6EYD - chains C and F of the 6 polymer chains in the assembly; structure by electron microscopy, 4.22 A resolution (low resolution: residue-level contacts below are approximate; hydrogen-bond / salt-bridge calls are withheld).

[Chain C]
Protein: DNA-directed RNA polymerase subunit beta
From: Mycobacterium smegmatis (strain ATCC 700084 / mc(2)155)
Notes: EC 2.7.7.6
UniProt: P60281 (RPOB_MYCS2); residues 2-1169 here = UniProt positions 2-1169
Sequence (1178 residues; numbered 1 to 1178; the number before each row is that of its first residue):
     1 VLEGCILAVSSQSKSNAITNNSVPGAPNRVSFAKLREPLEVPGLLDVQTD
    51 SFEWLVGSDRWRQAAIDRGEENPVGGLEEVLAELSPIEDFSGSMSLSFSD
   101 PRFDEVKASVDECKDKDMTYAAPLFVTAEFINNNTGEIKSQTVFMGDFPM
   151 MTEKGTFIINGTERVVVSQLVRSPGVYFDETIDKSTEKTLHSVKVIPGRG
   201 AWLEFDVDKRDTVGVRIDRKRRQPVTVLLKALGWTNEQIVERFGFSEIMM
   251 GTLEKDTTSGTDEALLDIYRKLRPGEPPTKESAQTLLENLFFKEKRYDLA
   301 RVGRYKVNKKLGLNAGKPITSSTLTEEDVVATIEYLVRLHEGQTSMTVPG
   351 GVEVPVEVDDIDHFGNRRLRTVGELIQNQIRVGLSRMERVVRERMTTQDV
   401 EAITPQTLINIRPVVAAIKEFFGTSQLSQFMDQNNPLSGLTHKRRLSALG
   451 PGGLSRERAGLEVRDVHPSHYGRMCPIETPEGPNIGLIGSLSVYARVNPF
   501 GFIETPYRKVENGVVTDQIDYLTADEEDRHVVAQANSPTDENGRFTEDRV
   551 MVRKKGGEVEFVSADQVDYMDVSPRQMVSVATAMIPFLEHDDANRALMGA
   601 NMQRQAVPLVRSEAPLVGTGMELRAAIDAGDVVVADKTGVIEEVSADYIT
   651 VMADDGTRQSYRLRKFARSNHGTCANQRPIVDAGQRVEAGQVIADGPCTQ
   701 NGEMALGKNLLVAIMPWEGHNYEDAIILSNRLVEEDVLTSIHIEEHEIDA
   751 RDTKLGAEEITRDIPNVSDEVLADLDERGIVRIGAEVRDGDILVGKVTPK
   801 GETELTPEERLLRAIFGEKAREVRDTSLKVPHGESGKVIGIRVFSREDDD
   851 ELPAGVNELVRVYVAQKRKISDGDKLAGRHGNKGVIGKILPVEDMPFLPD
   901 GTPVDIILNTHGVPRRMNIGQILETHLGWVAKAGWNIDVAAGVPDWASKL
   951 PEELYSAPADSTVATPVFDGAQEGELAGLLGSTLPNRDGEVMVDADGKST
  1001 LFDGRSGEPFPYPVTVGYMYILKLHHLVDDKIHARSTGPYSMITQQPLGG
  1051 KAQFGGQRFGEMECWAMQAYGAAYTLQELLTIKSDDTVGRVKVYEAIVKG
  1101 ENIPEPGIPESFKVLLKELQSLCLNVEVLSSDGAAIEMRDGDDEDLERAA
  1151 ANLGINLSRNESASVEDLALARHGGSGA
Unresolved in the structure: 1-20, 209-212, 800-822, 1140-1178
Construct notes: expression tag (1, 1170-1178)
Curated features (UniProtKB/Swiss-Prot):
  - mutagenesis: Gln-429 (Q429K/L: Rifampicin (Rif) resistant), Asp-432 (D432V: Rifampicin (Rif) resistant; D432Y: Rifampicin (Rif) resistant; RbpA no longer rescues transcription in the presence of Rif. Decreased affinity for Rif, no change in affinity for RbpA), His-442 (H442D/L/P/R/Y: Rifampicin (Rif) resistant), Arg-445 (R445L/P: Rifampicin (Rif) resistant), Ser-447 (S447L/P/W: Rifampicin (Rif) resistant; RbpA no longer rescues transcription in the presence of Rif, decreased affinity for Rif, no change in affinity for RbpA; tested in the Leu mutation), Leu-449 (L449P: Rifampicin (Rif) resistant)

[Chain F]
Protein: RNA polymerase sigma factor SigA
From: Mycobacterium smegmatis (strain ATCC 700084 / mc(2)155)
UniProt: A0QW02 (A0QW02_MYCS2); residue numbers follow UniProt; this construct covers 1-466
Sequence (466 residues; row label = number of the first residue in the row):
     1 MAATKASPATEEPVKRTATKTPAKKAPAKRAAKSAAAKAGGKAPAKKAPA
    51 KRAAKGTAAKPEDGVTDDLEVTDDLEAEPGEDLDVEDTDLELDDLDSDDD
   101 TAVEDEEEEADAATPAVATAKAADDDIDEPSEKDKASGDFVWDEEESEAL
   151 RQARKDAELTASADSVRAYLKQIGKVALLNAEEEVELAKRIEAGLYATQK
   201 LAELAEKGEKLPVQQRRDMQWICRDGDRAKNHLLEANLRLVVSLAKRYTG
   251 RGMAFLDLIQEGNLGLIRAVEKFDYTKGYKFSTYATWWIRQAITRAMADQ
   301 ARTIRIPVHMVEVINKLGRIQRELLQDLGREPTPEELAKEMDITPEKVLE
   351 IQQYAREPISLDQTIGDEGDSQLGDFIEDSEAVVAVDAVSFTLLQDQLQS
   401 VLETLSEREAGVVRLRFGLTDGQPRTLDEIGQVYGVTRERIRQIESKTMS
   451 KLRHPSRSQVLRDYLD
Unresolved in the structure: 1-148, 366-466
From the paper describing this entry:
  - conformationally variable residues (domain motion): Ala-149 to Ala-161

[How chain C and chain F interact]
Contacting residue pairs (8):
  Ile-411(C) with Gly-329(F)
  Arg-751(C) with Gln-353(F)
  Asp-752(C) with Glu-346(F); Leu-349(F); Gln-353(F)
  Lys-754(C) with Gln-353(F); Tyr-354(F)
  Ile-1043(C) with Leu-361(F)
Other interface residues (no listed pair), chain C (7 interface residues in all): Thr-753, Ala-854
Other interface residues (no listed pair), chain F (9 interface residues in all): Arg-330, Glu-350, Arg-356

[Overview]
Chain C and chain F form an interface of 7 and 9 residues respectively. UniProt lists 6 mutagenesis sites on
chain C. The paper reports conformational variability at Ala-149(F).
Chain C is DNA-directed RNA polymerase subunit beta and chain F is RNA polymerase sigma factor SigA, both from
Mycobacterium smegmatis (strain ATCC 700084 / mc(2)155); the structure, Structure of Mycobacterium smegmatis
RNA polymerase Sigma-A holoenzyme, was determined by electron microscopy (same publication as 6F6W).
